PDB entry 2PHE | solution NMR | chains A and C of the 3 polymer chains in the assembly

[Chain A]
Name: Transcriptional coactivator PC4
Organism: Homo sapiens
Notes: fragment: c-terminal core domain; engineered mutation(s): N61A
UniProt: P53999 (TCP4_HUMAN); residues 62-126 here correspond to UniProt positions 63-127 (UniProt number = residue number + 1)
Sequence (66 residues; numbered 61 to 126; the number before each row is that of its first residue):
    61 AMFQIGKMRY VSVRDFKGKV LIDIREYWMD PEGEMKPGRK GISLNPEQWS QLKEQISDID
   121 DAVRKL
Differences from the reference sequence: cloning artifact (61)

[Chain C]
Name: Alpha trans-inducing protein
Organism: Herpes simplex virus (type 1 / strain 17)
Notes: fragment: part of activation domain
UniProt: P06492 (ATIN_HHV11); residues 465-490 here = UniProt positions 465-490
Sequence (26 residues; numbered 465 to 490; the number before each row is that of its first residue):
   465 YGALDMADFE FEQMFTDALG IDEYGG
From the paper describing this entry:
  - mutagenesis - F479P: decreased binding to Transcriptional coactivator PC4 (chain A)
  - mutagenesis - L483P: unchanged binding to Transcriptional coactivator PC4 (chain A)
  - conformationally variable residues (order/disorder transition): D469 to L483

[Chain A / chain C interface]
Contacting residue pairs - 51 pairs, chain A then chain C:
  S72(A) with F475(C)
  R74(A) with D472(C); F475(C)
  F76(A) with F475(C); E476(C); F479(C)
  K77(A) with E476(C); F479(C); T480(C)
  K79(A) with F479(C); L483(C); G484(C); E487(C)
  V80(A) with L483(C)
  L81(A) with F475(C); L483(C)
  I82(A) with L483(C)
  D83(A) with F475(C)
  R85(A) with M478(C)
  D90(A) with Y465(C); G466(C); A467(C); L468(C)
  E92(A) with Y465(C); G466(C)
  E94(A) with Y465(C); L468(C)
  K96(A) with A467(C); L468(C); A471(C); D472(C)
  P97(A) with A471(C); F475(C)
  R99(A) with E474(C)
  G101(A) with M478(C)
  I102(A) with M478(C)
  S103(A) with M478(C); A482(C); L483(C)
  L104(A) with L483(C)
  N105(A) with A482(C); L483(C); G484(C); I485(C); D486(C); E487(C)
  E107(A) with D486(C)
  Q108(A) with A482(C); I485(C); D486(C)
  Q111(A) with D486(C)
Also at the interface, not in a pair above, chain A (29 interface residues in all): G78, Y87, P91, M95, P106
Also at the interface, not in a pair above, chain C (20 interface residues in all): Q477, G490
The authors on this interface:
  - residue pairs: K96(A)-D472(C) (hydrogen bond), R99(A)-E474(C) (hydrogen bond)
  - interface residues, chain A: R74(A), F76(A), L81(A), S103(A), N105(A), Q108(A)
  - interface residues, chain C: F479(C), T480(C), L483(C), D486(C), E487(C)

[Summary]
29 residues of chain A and 20 residues of chain C are in contact. The authors report hydrogen bonds between
K96(A) and D472(C) and R99(A) and E474(C). The paper reports that F479P of chain C reduces binding to
Transcriptional coactivator PC4 (chain A); interface residues R74(A), F76(A) and F479(C) among others.
Chain A is Transcriptional coactivator PC4 (Homo sapiens) and chain C is Alpha trans-inducing protein (Herpes
simplex virus (type 1 / strain 17)); the structure, Model for VP16 binding to PC4, was determined by solution
NMR together with 2PHG from the same study.
